PDB entry 7PY0 | electron microscopy, 4.50 A resolution (low resolution: residue-level contacts below are approximate; hydrogen-bond / salt-bridge calls are withheld) | chains T and C of the 9 polymer chains in the assembly

Chain T:
Molecule: tDNA
Sequence (39 nucleotides; row label = number of the first residue in the row):
     1 CTCTGAATCTCTTCCGACGCGCCGCGGGACGTACTGACC
Unresolved in the structure: 35-39

Chain C:
Protein: DNA-directed RNA polymerase subunit beta
Organism: Escherichia coli
Notes: EC 2.7.7.6
Reference sequence: P0A8V4 (RPOB_ECO57); residues 1-1342 here = UniProt positions 1-1342
Sequence (1342 residues; numbered 1 to 1342; the number before each row is that of its first residue):
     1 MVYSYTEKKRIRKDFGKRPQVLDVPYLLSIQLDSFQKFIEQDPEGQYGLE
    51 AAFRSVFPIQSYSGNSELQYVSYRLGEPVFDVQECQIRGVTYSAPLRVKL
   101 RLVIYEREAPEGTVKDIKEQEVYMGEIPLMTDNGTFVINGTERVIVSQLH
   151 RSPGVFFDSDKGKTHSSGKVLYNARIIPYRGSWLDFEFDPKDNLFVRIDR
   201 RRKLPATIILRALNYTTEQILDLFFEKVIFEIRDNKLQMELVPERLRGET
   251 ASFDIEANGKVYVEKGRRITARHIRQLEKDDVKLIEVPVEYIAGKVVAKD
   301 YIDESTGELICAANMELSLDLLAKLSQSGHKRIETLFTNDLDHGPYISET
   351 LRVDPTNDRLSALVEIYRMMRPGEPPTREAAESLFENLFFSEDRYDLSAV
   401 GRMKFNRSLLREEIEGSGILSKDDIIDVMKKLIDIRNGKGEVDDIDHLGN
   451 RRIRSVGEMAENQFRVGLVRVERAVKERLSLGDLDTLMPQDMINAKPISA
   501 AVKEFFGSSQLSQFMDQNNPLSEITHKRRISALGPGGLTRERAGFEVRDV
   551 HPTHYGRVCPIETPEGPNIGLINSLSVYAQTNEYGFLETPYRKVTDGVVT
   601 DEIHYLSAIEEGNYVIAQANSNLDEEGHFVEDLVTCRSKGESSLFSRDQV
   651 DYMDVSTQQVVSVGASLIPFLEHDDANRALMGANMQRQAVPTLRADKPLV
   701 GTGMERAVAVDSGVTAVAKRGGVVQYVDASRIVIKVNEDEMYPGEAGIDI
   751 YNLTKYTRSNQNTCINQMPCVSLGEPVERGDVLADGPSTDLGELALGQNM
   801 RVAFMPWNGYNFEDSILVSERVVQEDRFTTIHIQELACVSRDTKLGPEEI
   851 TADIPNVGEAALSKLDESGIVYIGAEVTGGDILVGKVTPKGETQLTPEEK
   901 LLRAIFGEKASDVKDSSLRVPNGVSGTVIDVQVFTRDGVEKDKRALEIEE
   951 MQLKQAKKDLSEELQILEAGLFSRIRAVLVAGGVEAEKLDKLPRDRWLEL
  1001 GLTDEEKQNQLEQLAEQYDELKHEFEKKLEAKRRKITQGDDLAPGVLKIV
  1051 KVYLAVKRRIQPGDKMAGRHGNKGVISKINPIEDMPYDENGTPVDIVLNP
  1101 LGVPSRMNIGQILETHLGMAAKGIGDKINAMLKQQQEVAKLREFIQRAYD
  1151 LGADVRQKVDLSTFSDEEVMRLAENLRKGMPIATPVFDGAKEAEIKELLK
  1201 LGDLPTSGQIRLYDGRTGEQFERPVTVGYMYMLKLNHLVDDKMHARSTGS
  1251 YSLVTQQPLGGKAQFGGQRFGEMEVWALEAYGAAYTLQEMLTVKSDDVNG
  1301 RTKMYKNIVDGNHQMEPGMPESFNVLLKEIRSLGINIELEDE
Unresolved in the structure: 1, 908-911
UniProt features mapped onto this chain:
  - modified residue (N6-acetyllysine): Lys-1022, Lys-1200

How chain T and chain C interact:
Pairs across the interface - 11 pairs, chain T then chain C:
  DC11(T) with Arg-202(C)
  DG16(T) with Glu-541(C)
  DC18(T) with Glu-1272(C); Met-1273(C)
  DG19(T) with Gly-1271(C)
  DC20(T) with Gln-1268(C); Arg-1269(C)
  DG21(T) with Gly-1261(C); Lys-1262(C)
  DC22(T) with Lys-1262(C)
  DC30(T) with Lys-496(C)
Also at the interface, not in a pair above, chain T (11 interface residues in all): DG24, DC25, DA29
Also at the interface, not in a pair above, chain C (12 interface residues in all): Asn-139, Phe-514

Overview:
The interface between chain T and chain C involves 11 residues on one side and 12 on the other.
Here chain T is tDNA and chain C is DNA-directed RNA polymerase subunit beta (Escherichia coli). Entry 7PY0
(CryoEM structure of E.coli RNA polymerase elongation complex bound to NusG (NusG-EC in more-swiveled
conformation)) was determined by electron microscopy together with 7PY1, 7PY3, 7PY5, 7PY6, 7PY7, 7PY8 and 4
further entries from the same study.
